PDB entry 5UAG | X-ray diffraction, 3.40 A resolution | chains A and C of the 6 polymer chains in the assembly

[Chain A]
Molecule: DNA-directed RNA polymerase subunit alpha
From: Escherichia coli (strain K12)
Notes: EC 2.7.7.6
UniProt: P0A7Z4 (RPOA_ECOLI); numbering as in UniProt (aligned over 1-320)
Sequence (320 residues; row label = number of the first residue in the row):
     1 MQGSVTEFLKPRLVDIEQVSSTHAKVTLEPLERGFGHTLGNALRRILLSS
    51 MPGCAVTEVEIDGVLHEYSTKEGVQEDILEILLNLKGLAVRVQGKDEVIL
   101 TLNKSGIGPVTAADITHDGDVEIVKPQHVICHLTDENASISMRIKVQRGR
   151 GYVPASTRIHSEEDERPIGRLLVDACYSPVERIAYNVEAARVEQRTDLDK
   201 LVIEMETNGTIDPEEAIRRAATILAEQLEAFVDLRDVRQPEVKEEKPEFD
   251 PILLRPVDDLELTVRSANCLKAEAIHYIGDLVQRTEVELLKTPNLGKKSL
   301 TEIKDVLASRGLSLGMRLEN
Disordered / not traced: 1-5, 239-320
UniProt features mapped onto this chain:
  - region: Glu162 to Glu165 (Required for interaction with Crp at class II promoters)
  - modified residue: Arg265 (ADP-ribosylarginine), Lys297 (N6-acetyllysine), Lys298 (N6-acetyllysine)

[Chain C]
Molecule: DNA-directed RNA polymerase subunit beta
From: Escherichia coli (strain K12)
Notes: EC 2.7.7.6
UniProt: P0A8V2 (RPOB_ECOLI); numbering as in UniProt (aligned over 1-1342)
Sequence (1342 residues; each row starts with the number of its first residue):
     1 MVYSYTEKKRIRKDFGKRPQVLDVPYLLSIQLDSFQKFIEQDPEGQYGLE
    51 AAFRSVFPIQSYSGNSELQYVSYRLGEPVFDVQECQIRGVTYSAPLRVKL
   101 RLVIYEREAPEGTVKDIKEQEVYMGEIPLMTDNGTFVINGTERVIVSQLH
   151 RSPGVFFDSDKGKTHSSGKVLYNARIIPYRGSWLDFEFDPKDNLFVRIDR
   201 RRKLPATIILRALNYTTEQILDLFFEKVIFEIRDNKLQMELVPERLRGET
   251 ASFDIEANGKVYVEKGRRITARHIRQLEKDDVKLIEVPVEYIAGKVVAKD
   301 YIDESTGELICAANMELSLDLLAKLSQSGHKRIETLFTNDLDHGPYISET
   351 LRVDPTNDRLSALVEIYRMMRPGEPPTREAAESLFENLFFSEDRYDLSAV
   401 GRMKFNRSLLREEIEGSGILSKDDIIDVMKKLIDIRNGKGEVDDIDHLGN
   451 RRIRSVGEMAENQFRVGLVRVERAVKERLSLGDLDTLMPQDMINAKPISA
   501 AVKEFFGSSQLSQFMVQNNPLSEITHKRRISALGPGGLTRERAGFEVRDV
   551 HPTHYGRVCPIETPEGPNIGLINSLSVYAQTNEYGFLETPYRKVTDGVVT
   601 DEIHYLSAIEEGNYVIAQANSNLDEEGHFVEDLVTCRSKGESSLFSRDQV
   651 DYMDVSTQQVVSVGASLIPFLEHDDANRALMGANMQRQAVPTLRADKPLV
   701 GTGMERAVAVDSGVTAVAKRGGVVQYVDASRIVIKVNEDEMYPGEAGIDI
   751 YNLTKYTRSNQNTCINQMPCVSLGEPVERGDVLADGPSTDLGELALGQNM
   801 RVAFMPWNGYNFEDSILVSERVVQEDRFTTIHIQELACVSRDTKLGPEEI
   851 TADIPNVGEAALSKLDESGIVYIGAEVTGGDILVGKVTPKGETQLTPEEK
   901 LLRAIFGEKASDVKDSSLRVPNGVSGTVIDVQVFTRDGVEKDKRALEIEE
   951 MQLKQAKKDLSEELQILEAGLFSRIRAVLVAGGVEAEKLDKLPRDRWLEL
  1001 GLTDEEKQNQLEQLAEQYDELKHEFEKKLEAKRRKITQGDDLAPGVLKIV
  1051 KVYLAVKRRIQPGDKMAGRHGNKGVISKINPIEDMPYDENGTPVDIVLNP
  1101 LGVPSRMNIGQILETHLGMAAKGIGDKINAMLKQQQEVAKLREFIQRAYD
  1151 LGADVRQKVDLSTFSDEEVMRLAENLRKGMPIATPVFDGAKEAEIKELLK
  1201 LGDLPTSGQIRLYDGRTGEQFERPVTVGYMYMLKLNHLVDDKMHARSTGS
  1251 YSLVTQQPLGGKAQFGGQRFGEMEVWALEAYGAAYTLQEMLTVKSDDVNG
  1301 RTKMYKNIVDGNHQMEPGMPESFNVLLKEIRSLGINIELEDE
Disordered / not traced: 1-2
Differences from the reference sequence: engineered mutation Val516 (Asp in P0A8V2)
UniProt features mapped onto this chain:
  - modified residue (N6-acetyllysine): Lys1022, Lys1200

[How chain A and chain C interact]
Residue-residue contacts (66; chain A residue first):
  Asn41(A) with Tyr1087(C); Gly1215(C); Arg1216(C), hydrogen bond (side chain-backbone); Thr1217(C); Gly1218(C)
  Arg44(A) with Tyr1087(C); Gly1091(C), hydrogen bond (side chain-backbone)
  Arg45(A) with Glu1083(C), salt bridge; Asp1084(C), salt bridge; Gly1215(C), hydrogen bond (side chain-backbone); Arg1216(C), hydrogen bond (side chain-backbone)
  Ser49(A) with Glu1083(C)
  His66(A) with Ile873(C); Thr927(C); Val928(C); Ile929(C)
  Glu67(A) with Lys1057(C), salt bridge
  Tyr68(A) with Tyr756(C); Thr927(C); Ile929(C), hydrophobic; Ala1055(C), hydrogen bond (side chain-backbone); Lys1057(C)
  Thr70(A) with Ser730(C), hydrogen bond; Lys755(C)
  Lys71(A) with Asp728(C)
  Glu72(A) with Asp728(C); Ser730(C); Arg731(C), salt bridge; Lys958(C), salt bridge
  Gly73(A) with Tyr726(C); Asp728(C), hydrogen bond (backbone-side chain)
  Val74(A) with Asp728(C); Ala729(C), hydrogen bond (backbone-backbone)
  Gln75(A) with Val727(C); Asp728(C); Ala729(C); Val771(C)
  Glu76(A) with Ala729(C)
  Asp77(A) with Ala729(C); Lys755(C), salt bridge; Tyr756(C); Met768(C)
  Leu79(A) with Leu693(C), hydrophobic; Tyr756(C); Lys1057(C)
  Leu83(A) with Leu693(C), hydrophobic; Arg694(C)
  Lys86(A) with Asp826(C), salt bridge
  Thr134(A) with Tyr726(C); Val727(C), hydrogen bond (side chain-backbone); Leu773(C)
  Tyr152(A) with Val823(C), hydrogen bond (side chain-backbone); Gln824(C)
  Pro154(A) with Arg1059(C)
  Ser156(A) with Arg1059(C), hydrogen bond
  Glu162(A) with Lys864(C), salt bridge
  Leu172(A) with Glu876(C)
  Asp174(A) with Asp826(C)
  Arg182(A) with Gly1091(C); Thr1092(C)
  Ile183(A) with Gly1091(C)
  Ala184(A) with Asn1090(C); Gly1091(C)
  Tyr185(A) with Tyr1087(C), hydrogen bond; Gly1218(C), hydrogen bond (side chain-backbone)
  Asn186(A) with Glu1089(C)
Also at the interface, not in a pair above, chain A (40 interface residues in all): Leu65, Glu80, Ile107, Asp135, Ile159, Glu165, Ile168, Leu171, Glu181, Glu204
Also at the interface, not in a pair above, chain C (50 interface residues in all): Asn766, Gln767, Pro769, Glu820, Arg821, Ile831, Gly874, Thr878, Glu962, Ile1082, Met1085, Pro1093, Asp1214

[Summary]
40 residues of chain A and 50 residues of chain C are in contact, with 13 hydrogen bonds and 8 salt bridges.
Polar pairs include Arg45(A)-Glu1083(C), Arg45(A)-Asp1084(C) and Glu67(A)-Lys1057(C).
Chain A is DNA-directed RNA polymerase subunit alpha and chain C is DNA-directed RNA polymerase subunit beta,
both from Escherichia coli (strain K12); the structure, Escherichia coli RNA polymerase mutant - RpoB D516V,
was determined by X-ray diffraction, deposited together with 5UAC, 5UAH, 5UAJ, 5UAL and 5UAQ.
